6QTG - chains A and B; structure by X-ray diffraction, 2.70 A resolution.

[Chain A]
Molecule: Cyclin-dependent kinase 8
Organism: Homo sapiens
Notes: EC 2.7.11.22, 2.7.11.23
Reference sequence: P49336 (CDK8_HUMAN); numbering as in UniProt (aligned over 1-403)
Sequence (405 residues; numbered -1 to 403; the number before each row is that of its first residue; numbers below 1 keep their minus sign (Gly-1 is residue -1)):
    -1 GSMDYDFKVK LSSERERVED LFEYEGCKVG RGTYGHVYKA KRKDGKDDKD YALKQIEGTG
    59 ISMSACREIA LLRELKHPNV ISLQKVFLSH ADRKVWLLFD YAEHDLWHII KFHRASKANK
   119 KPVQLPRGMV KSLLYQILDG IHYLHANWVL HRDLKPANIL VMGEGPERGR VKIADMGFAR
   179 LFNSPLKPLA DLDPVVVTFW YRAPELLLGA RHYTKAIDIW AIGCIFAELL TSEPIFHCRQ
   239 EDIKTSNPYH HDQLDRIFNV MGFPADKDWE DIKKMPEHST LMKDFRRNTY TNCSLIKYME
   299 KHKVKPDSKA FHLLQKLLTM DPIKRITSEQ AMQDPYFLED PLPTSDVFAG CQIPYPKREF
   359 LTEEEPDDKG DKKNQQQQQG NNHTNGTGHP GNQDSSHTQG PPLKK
Disordered / not traced: -1, 116-122, 176-194, 239-243, 360-403
Construct notes: expression tag (-1 to 0)
Residues lining bound ligands: BI-1347 (JH8; 2-[4-(4-isoquinolin-4-ylphenyl)pyrazol-1-yl]-N,N-dimethyl-ethanamide): Val27, Gly28, Arg29, Val35, Ala50, Lys52, Ile79, Phe97, Asp98, Tyr99, Ala100, Asp103, Trp105, His106, Ala155, Leu158, Ala172, Asp173, Arg356

[Chain B]
Molecule: Cyclin-C
Organism: Homo sapiens
Reference sequence: P24863 (CCNC_HUMAN); numbering as in UniProt (aligned over 1-283)
Sequence (285 residues; row label = number of the first residue in the row; numbers below 1 keep their minus sign (Gly-1 is residue -1)):
    -1 GSMAGNFWQS SHYLQWILDK QDLLKERQKD LKFLSEEEYW KLQIFFTNVI QALGEHLKLR
    59 QQVIATATVY FKRFYARYSL KSIDPVLMAP TCVFLASKVE EFGVVSNTRL IAAATSVLKT
   119 RFSYAFPKEF PYRMNHILEC EFYLLELMDC CLIVYHPYRP LLQYVQDMGQ EDMLLPLAWR
   179 IVNDTYRTDL CLLYPPFMIA LACLHVACVV QQKDARQWFA ELSVDMEKIL EIIRVILKLY
   239 EQWKNFDERK EMATILSKMP KPKPPPNSEG EQGPNGSQNS SYSQS
Disordered / not traced: -1 to 0, 265-283
Construct notes: expression tag (-1 to 0)
Curated features (UniProtKB/Swiss-Prot):
  - modified residue: Ser275 (Phosphoserine)

[Chain A / chain B interface]
Pairs across the interface (77):
  Ser0(A) with Ile81(B); Asp82(B), hydrogen bond (backbone-backbone); Leu85(B); Tyr130(B); Pro260(B)
  Met1(A) with Ser80(B); Ile81(B), hydrophobic; Glu137(B); Cys138(B), hydrophobic; Tyr141(B), hydrophobic; Pro260(B)
  Asp2(A) with Lys79(B); Ser80(B), hydrogen bond (backbone-backbone); Pro260(B); Lys261(B), hydrogen bond (side chain-backbone)
  Tyr3(A) with Lys261(B), hydrogen bond (backbone-backbone); Pro263(B), hydrophobic
  Phe5(A) with Phe72(B), hydrophobic; Tyr76(B), hydrophobic; Ser80(B); Ile81(B), hydrophobic; Tyr141(B), hydrophobic; Leu145(B), hydrophobic
  Lys6(A) with Glu137(B), salt bridge; Tyr141(B)
  Leu9(A) with Tyr141(B), hydrophobic; Glu144(B); Leu145(B), hydrophobic
  Arg13(A) with Tyr141(B); Glu144(B), salt bridge
  Gly58(A) with Phe140(B)
  Ile59(A) with Leu93(B), hydrophobic; Lys96(B), hydrogen bond (backbone-side chain); Glu139(B); Phe140(B), hydrophobic; Leu143(B), hydrophobic
  Met61(A) with Lys96(B); Glu99(B); Gly101(B); Val102(B), hydrophobic
  Cys64(A) with Lys96(B); Val97(B), hydrophobic; Leu150(B)
  Arg65(A) with Glu99(B), salt bridge
  Ile67(A) with Cys148(B), hydrophobic; Leu150(B), hydrophobic
  Ala68(A) with Leu150(B); Ile151(B)
  Leu69(A) with Met1(B), hydrophobic
  Arg71(A) with Gln13(B), hydrogen bond; Asp147(B), salt bridge; Cys148(B); Cys149(B)
  Glu72(A) with Met1(B); Ser8(B); Ser9(B), hydrogen bond; Ile151(B)
  Val84(A) with Cys148(B), hydrophobic
  Leu86(A) with Phe140(B); Leu143(B), hydrophobic; Glu144(B)
  Ser87(A) with Phe140(B)
  His88(A) with Phe140(B); Tyr141(B); Glu144(B), salt bridge
  Arg91(A) with Leu136(B), hydrogen bond (side chain-backbone); Glu139(B), salt bridge; Phe140(B)
  Val93(A) with Phe140(B), hydrophobic
  Asn145(A) with Met1(B); Ala2(B), hydrogen bond (backbone-backbone); Gly3(B); Asn4(B)
  Trp146(A) with Met1(B); Ala2(B)
  Val147(A) with Met1(B), hydrophobic
  Arg150(A) with Glu99(B), salt bridge
Also at the interface, not in a pair above, chain A (30 interface residues in all): Lys92, Ala144
Also at the interface, not in a pair above, chain B (42 interface residues in all): Gln7, His134, Pro262, Pro264

[In short]
30 residues of chain A and 42 residues of chain B are in contact; the contacts include 9 hydrogen bonds and 7
salt bridges. Polar contacts include Lys6(A)-Glu137(B), Arg13(A)-Glu144(B) and Arg65(A)-Glu99(B). Chain A
binds BI-1347.
Here chain A is Cyclin-dependent kinase 8 and chain B is Cyclin-C, both from Homo sapiens. Entry 6QTG (Crystal
structure of human CDK8/CYCC in complex with BI-1347) was determined by X-ray diffraction, deposited together
with 6R3S and 6QTJ.
